Entry 6UUS (electron microscopy, 2.40 A resolution); this record covers chains B and N of the 7 polymer chains in the assembly.

Chain B:
Molecule: Guanine nucleotide-binding protein G(I)/G(S)/G(T) subunit beta-1
Organism: Homo sapiens
Reference sequence: P62873 (GBB1_HUMAN); residues 2-340 here = UniProt positions 2-340
Chain sequence (350 residues; row label = number of the first residue in the row; numbers below 1 keep their minus sign (Met-9 is residue -9)):
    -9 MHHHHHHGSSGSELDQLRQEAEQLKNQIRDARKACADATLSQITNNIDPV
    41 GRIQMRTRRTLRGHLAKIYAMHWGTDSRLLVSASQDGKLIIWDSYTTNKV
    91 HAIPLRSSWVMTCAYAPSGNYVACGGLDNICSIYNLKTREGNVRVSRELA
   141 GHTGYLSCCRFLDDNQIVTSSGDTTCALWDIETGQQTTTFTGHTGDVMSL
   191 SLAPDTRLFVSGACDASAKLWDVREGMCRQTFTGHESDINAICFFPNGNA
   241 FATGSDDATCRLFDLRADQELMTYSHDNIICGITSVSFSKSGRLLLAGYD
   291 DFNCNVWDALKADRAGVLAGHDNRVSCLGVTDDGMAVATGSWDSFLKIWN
Unresolved in the structure: -9 to 4
Sequence notes: expression tag (-9 to 1)
Curated features (UniProtKB/Swiss-Prot):
  - modified residue: Ser2 (N-acetylserine), His266 (Phosphohistidine)
  - natural variant: Leu30 (L30F: In MRD42; uncertain significance), Arg52 (R52G: In MRD42), Gly64 (G64V: In MRD42), Asp76 (D76E: In MRD42; D76G: In MRD42), Gly77 (G77S: In MRD42), Lys78 (K78R: In MRD42), Ile80 (I80N: In MRD42; I80T: In MRD42), His91 (H91R: In MRD42; uncertain significance), Ala92 (A92T: In MRD42), Pro94 (P94S: In MRD42), Leu95 (L95P: In MRD42), Arg96 (R96L: In MRD42), 5 further natural variant entries in UniProt

Chain N:
Molecule: Nanobody 35
Organism: Lama glama
Notes: antibody fragment or engineered binder
Chain sequence (138 residues; row label = number of the first residue in the row):
     1 QVQLQESGGGLVQPGGSLRLSCAASGFTFSNYKMNWVRQAPGKGLEWVSD
    51 ISQSGASISYTGSVKGRFTISRDNAKNTLYLQMNSLKPEDTAVYYCARCP
   101 APFTRDCFDVTSTTYAYRGQGTQVTVSSHHHHHHEPEA
Unresolved in the structure: 127-138
Disulfides: Cys22-Cys96, Cys99-Cys107

How chain B and chain N interact:
Residue-residue contacts (20; chain B residue first):
  Arg8(B) with Gln120(N)
  Lys15(B) with Gln1(N); Gln3(N), hydrogen bond
  Thr184(B) with Thr114(N)
  Cys204(B) with Tyr117(N)
  Asp205(B) with Tyr117(N)
  Ala206(B) with Tyr117(N), hydrogen bond (backbone-side chain)
  Thr223(B) with Gln1(N)
  Glu226(B) with Gly26(N); Phe27(N); Thr28(N); Tyr32(N), hydrogen bond; Arg98(N), hydrogen bond (backbone-side chain)
  Ser227(B) with Pro100(N), hydrogen bond (side chain-backbone); Tyr117(N), hydrogen bond (backbone-side chain)
  Asp228(B) with Pro100(N); Tyr117(N), hydrogen bond (backbone-side chain)
  Asp246(B) with Pro102(N)
  Asp247(B) with Tyr32(N)
  Ile270(B) with Phe103(N)
Also at the interface, not in a pair above, chain B (15 interface residues in all): Arg19, Gly224
Also at the interface, not in a pair above, chain N (17 interface residues in all): Val2, Gln5, Ala101, Ala116

Overview:
15 residues of chain B and 17 residues of chain N are in contact, with 7 hydrogen bonds. Among the polar pairs
are Lys15(B)-Gln3(N), Ala206(B)-Tyr117(N) and Glu226(B)-Tyr32(N).
Here chain B is Guanine nucleotide-binding protein G(I)/G(S)/G(T) subunit beta-1 (Homo sapiens) and chain N is
Nanobody 35 (Lama glama). Entry 6UUS (CryoEM Structure of the active Adrenomedullin 2 receptor G protein
complex with adrenomedullin peptide) was determined by electron microscopy (same publication as 6UVA and
6UUN).
